PDB entry 7TFN | electron microscopy, 4.00 A resolution | chains B and J of the 12 polymer chains in the assembly

Chain B:
Molecule: Envelope glycoprotein BG505 SOSIP.664 - gp120
Organism: Human immunodeficiency virus 1
Reference sequence: A0A6H1VH54 (A0A6H1VH54_9PLVG); the construct lacks a stretch of the UniProt sequence and is renumbered around it, so the offset changes along the chain: 31-139 = UniProt 30-138; 148-185 = UniProt 139-176; 189-306 = UniProt 188-305; 309-321 = UniProt 306-318; 2 more segments
Chain sequence (481 residues; numbered 31 to 513 plus 12 insertion-coded residues; 14 numbers in that range are skipped by the numbering (no residue carries them; nothing is unmodelled there); the number before each row is that of its first residue; a row labelled like 185A-185K holds insertion residues (185A, then the next letters in order)):
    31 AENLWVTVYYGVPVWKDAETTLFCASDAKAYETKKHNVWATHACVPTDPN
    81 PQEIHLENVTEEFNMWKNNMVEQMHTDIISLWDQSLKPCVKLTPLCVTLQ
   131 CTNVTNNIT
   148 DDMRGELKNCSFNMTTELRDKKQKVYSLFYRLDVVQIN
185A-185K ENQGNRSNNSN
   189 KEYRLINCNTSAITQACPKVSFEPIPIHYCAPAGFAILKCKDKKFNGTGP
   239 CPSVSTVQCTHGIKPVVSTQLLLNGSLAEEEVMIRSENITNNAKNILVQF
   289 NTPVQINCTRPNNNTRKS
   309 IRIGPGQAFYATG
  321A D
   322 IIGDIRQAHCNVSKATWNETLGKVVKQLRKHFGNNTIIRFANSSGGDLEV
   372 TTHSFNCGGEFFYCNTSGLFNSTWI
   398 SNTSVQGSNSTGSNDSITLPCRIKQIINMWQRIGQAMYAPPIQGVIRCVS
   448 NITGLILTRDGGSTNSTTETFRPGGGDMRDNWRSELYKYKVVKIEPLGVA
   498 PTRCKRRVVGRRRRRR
Not modelled in the structure: 31-32, 125-127, 148-150, 163-171, 185A-185K, 309-313, 398-413, 504-513
Differences from the reference sequence: conflict Lys64 (Glu63 in A0A6H1VH54), Ser375 (Tyr373 in A0A6H1VH54), Cys501 (Ala498 in A0A6H1VH54), Arg509 (Glu506 in A0A6H1VH54); expression tag (512-513)
Cystine bridges: Cys119-Cys205, Cys218-Cys247, Cys228-Cys239, Cys296-Cys331, Cys378-Cys445, Cys385-Cys418
Covalent attachments: N-acetylglucosamine (NAG) linked to Asn197, Asn234, Asn276, Asn363, Asn386, Asn392, Asn448; glycan linked to Asn262
Reported in the primary citation:
  - post-translational modification sites: Asn197, Asn276, Asn363, Asn386

Chain J:
Molecule: CD4 binding site antibody Fab Ab1303 - light chain
Organism: Macaca mulatta
Notes: antibody fragment or engineered binder
Chain sequence (217 residues; each row starts with the number of its first residue; note: 1 number in that range is skipped by the numbering (no residue carries it; nothing is unmodelled there); a row labelled like 52A-52D holds insertion residues (52A, then the next letters in order)):
     1 QSVLTQSPS
    11 ASASLGASVKLTCTLSS
   27A G
    28 LRSYTIAWYQRQRGQAPRFLLRLDS
52A-52D VGSH
    53 TKVDGIPDRFSGSSSGTERYLTISNLQSEDEADYFCQTWTTGIYIFGGGT
   103 RLSVLSQPKASPTVTLFPPSSEELQANKATLVCLISDFYPGAVTVAWKAD
   153 SSPVKAGVETTTPSKQSNNKYAASSYLSLTPEQWKSHRSYSCQVTHEGST
   203 VEKTVAPTECS
Not modelled in the structure: 1, 109-213
Cystine bridges: Cys23-Cys88

How chain B and chain J interact:
Contacting residue pairs (21; chain B residue first):
  Asn280(B) - His52D(J)
  Asn280(B) - Thr53(J)
  Ala281(B) - Thr53(J)
  Ser365(B) - Ser30(J)
  Ser365(B) - Asp51(J)
  Ser365(B) - Ser52(J)  hydrogen bond
  Gly366(B) - Ser30(J)
  Gly367(B) - Ser30(J)
  Gly367(B) - Tyr31(J)  hydrogen bond (backbone-side chain)
  Asp368(B) - Tyr31(J)  hydrogen bond (backbone-side chain)
  Asp368(B) - Thr92(J)
  Gln428(B) - Trp91(J)
  Gln428(B) - Gly94(J)
  Ile430(B) - Gly94(J)
  Ile430(B) - Ile95(J)  hydrophobic
  Asp457(B) - Asp51(J)
  Asp457(B) - Ser52C(J)  hydrogen bond
  Gly458(B) - Ser52C(J)
  Arg469(B) - Asp51(J)  salt bridge
  Arg469(B) - Val52A(J)
  Arg469(B) - Ser52C(J)  hydrogen bond
Other interface residues (no listed pair), chain B (13 interface residues in all): Asn279, Asn425
Other interface residues (no listed pair), chain J (15 interface residues in all): Arg49, Lys54, Thr93

Summary:
Chain B and chain J form an interface of 13 and 15 residues respectively, with 5 hydrogen bonds and 1 salt
bridge. Polar contacts include Arg469(B)-Asp51(J), Ser365(B)-Ser52(J) and Gly367(B)-Tyr31(J). Covalently
linked N-acetylglucosamine: at Asn197(B), Asn234(B), Asn276(B), Asn363(B), Asn386(B) and Asn392(B) and 1 more.
From the paper: modification sites Asn197(B), Asn276(B) and Asn363(B) among others.
Chain B is Envelope glycoprotein BG505 SOSIP.664 - gp120 (Human immunodeficiency virus 1) and chain J is CD4
binding site antibody Fab Ab1303 - light chain (Macaca mulatta); the structure, Cryo-EM structure of CD4bs
antibody Ab1303 in complex with HIV-1 Env trimer BG505 SOSIP.664, was determined by electron microscopy (same
publication as 7TFO, 7RYU and 7RYV).
